Entry 6IFU (electron microscopy, 3.05 A resolution); this record covers chains C and J of the 10 polymer chains in the assembly.

Chain C:
Protein: Type III-A CRISPR-associated protein Csm2
Source organism: Streptococcus thermophilus ND03
Reference sequence: A0A2U2M049 (A0A2U2M049_STRTR); residues 1-126 here = UniProt positions 1-126
Chain sequence (126 residues; each row starts with the number of its first residue):
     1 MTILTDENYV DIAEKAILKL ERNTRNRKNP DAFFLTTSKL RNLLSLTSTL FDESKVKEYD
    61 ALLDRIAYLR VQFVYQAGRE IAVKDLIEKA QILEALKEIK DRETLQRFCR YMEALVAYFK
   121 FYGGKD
Disordered / not traced: 1-2, 124-126
What the authors report for this chain:
  - binding site for CTR2 (chain J): Arg41
  - mutagenesis - K39A, R41A: decreased catalytic activity

Chain J:
Molecule: CTR2
Sequence (50 nucleotides; row label = number of the first residue in the row):
     1 GGUAGGAAUG GGUAAUUAUA GCGAGCUAGA AAGCCAAAGG AAGUUUUGUC
Disordered / not traced: 1-6, 35-50

Interface between chain C and chain J:
Residue-residue contacts - 18 pairs, chain C then chain J:
  Thr36(C) with A20(J), hydrogen bond to the phosphate; G21(J), phosphate contact
  Thr37(C) with G21(J), phosphate contact; C22(J), phosphate contact
  Ser38(C) with A20(J), phosphate contact; G21(J), hydrogen bond to the phosphate
  Lys39(C) with U19(J), salt bridge to the phosphate; A20(J), phosphate contact
  Arg41(C) with G23(J), hydrogen bond to the sugar
  Tyr75(C) with U17(J), hydrogen bond to the sugar; A18(J), hydrogen bond to the phosphate
  Gln76(C) with U19(J), phosphate contact
  Arg79(C) with U17(J), salt bridge to the phosphate; A18(J), hydrogen bond to the phosphate; U19(J), salt bridge to the phosphate
  Glu80(C) with A20(J), phosphate contact
  Lys120(C) with C22(J), salt bridge to the phosphate; G23(J), salt bridge to the phosphate
Interface residues without a listed pair, chain C (11 interface residues in all): Asn42

Summary:
11 residues of chain C face 7 of chain J across their interface, with 6 hydrogen bonds and 5 salt bridges.
Polar contacts include Arg41(C)-G23(J), Tyr75(C)-U17(J) and Thr36(C)-A20(J). The paper reports a binding site
for CTR2 (chain J) at Arg41(C); K39A and R41A of chain C reduce catalytic activity.
Here chain C is Type III-A CRISPR-associated protein Csm2 (Streptococcus thermophilus ND03) and chain J is
CTR2. Entry 6IFU (Cryo-EM structure of type III-A Csm-CTR2-dsDNA complex) was determined by electron
microscopy (same publication as 6IFK, 6IFL, 6IFN, 6IFR, 6IFY, 6IFZ and 6IG0).
